Entry 6BW4 (X-ray diffraction, 2.00 A resolution); this record covers chains C and B.

Chain C:
Molecule: Histone-binding protein RBBP4
From: Homo sapiens
UniProtKB: Q09028 (RBBP4_HUMAN); numbering as in UniProt (aligned over 1-425)
Chain sequence (427 residues; numbered -1 to 425; the number before each row is that of its first residue; numbers below 1 keep their minus sign (Gly-1 is residue -1)):
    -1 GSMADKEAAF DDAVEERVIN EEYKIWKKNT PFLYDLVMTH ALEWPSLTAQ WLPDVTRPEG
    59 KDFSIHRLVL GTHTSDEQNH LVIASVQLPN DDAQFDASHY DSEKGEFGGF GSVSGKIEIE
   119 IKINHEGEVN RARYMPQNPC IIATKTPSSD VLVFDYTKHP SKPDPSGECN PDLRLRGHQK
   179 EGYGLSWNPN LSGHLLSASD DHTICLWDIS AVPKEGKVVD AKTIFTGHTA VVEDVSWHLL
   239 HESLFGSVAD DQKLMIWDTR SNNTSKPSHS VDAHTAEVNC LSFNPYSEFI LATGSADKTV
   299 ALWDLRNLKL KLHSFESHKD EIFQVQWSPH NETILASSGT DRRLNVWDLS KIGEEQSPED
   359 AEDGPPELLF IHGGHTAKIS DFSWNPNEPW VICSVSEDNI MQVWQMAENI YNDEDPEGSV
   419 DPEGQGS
Disordered / not traced: -1 to 8, 89-112, 210-213, 356-359, 411-425
Construct notes: expression tag (-1 to 0)
UniProt features mapped onto this chain:
  - modified residue: Ala2 (N-acetylalanine), Lys4 (N6-acetyllysine), Ser110 (Phosphoserine), Lys160 (N6-acetyllysine), Ser355 (Phosphoserine)
  - cross-link (Glycyl lysine isopeptide (Lys-Gly)): Lys4 (interchain with G-Cter in SUMO2), Lys160 (interchain with G-Cter in SUMO2)
  - mutagenesis: Val35 (V35A: Loss of interaction with ARMC12), Pro43 (P43A: Loss of interaction with ZNF827 and loss of localization to telomeres; when associated with A-73), Ser73 (S73A: Loss of interaction with ZNF827 and loss of localization to telomeres; when associated with A-43), Glu126 to Asn128 (Loss of interaction with ZNF827), Glu126 (E126A: Loss of interaction with ZNF827 and loss of localization to telomeres; when associated with A-128 and A-179), Asn128 (N128A: Loss of interaction with ZNF827 and loss of localization to telomeres; when associated with A-126 and A-179), Glu179 (E179A: Loss of interaction with ZNF827 and loss of localization to telomeres; when associated with A-126 and A-128), Tyr181 (Y181A: Loss of interaction with ZNF827 and loss of localization to telomeres), Glu231 (E231A: Decreased interaction with ZNF827; when associated with A-277), Asn277 (N277A: Decreased interaction with ZNF827; when associated with A-231), Glu395 (E395A: Decreased interaction with ZNF827)

Chain B:
Molecule: PR domain zinc finger protein 16
Notes: fragment: N-terminal residues 1-12
UniProtKB: Q9HAZ2 (PRD16_HUMAN); residue numbers follow UniProt; this construct covers 1-12
Chain sequence (12 residues; each row starts with the number of its first residue):
     1 MRSKARARKL AK
Disordered / not traced: 11-12

Interface between chain C and chain B:
Residue-residue contacts (26):
  Leu40(C) - Leu10(B)
  Glu41(C) - Lys9(B)  salt bridge
  Glu41(C) - Leu10(B)  hydrogen bond (backbone-backbone)
  Trp42(C) - Ala7(B)
  Trp42(C) - Arg8(B)
  Trp42(C) - Lys9(B)
  Pro43(C) - Ala7(B)  hydrophobic
  Pro43(C) - Arg8(B)
  Leu45(C) - Lys4(B)
  His71(C) - Lys4(B)
  His71(C) - Ala5(B)
  His71(C) - Ala7(B)
  Ser73(C) - Ala7(B)  hydrogen bond (side chain-backbone)
  Asp74(C) - Arg6(B)  salt bridge
  Glu126(C) - Lys4(B)  salt bridge
  Asn128(C) - Lys4(B)  hydrogen bond
  Glu179(C) - Lys4(B)  salt bridge
  Tyr181(C) - Arg2(B)
  Tyr181(C) - Lys4(B)  hydrogen bond
  Glu231(C) - Met1(B)  hydrogen bond (side chain-backbone)
  Glu231(C) - Arg2(B)  salt bridge
  Asp248(C) - Met1(B)  hydrogen bond (side chain-backbone)
  Phe321(C) - Arg2(B)
  Glu395(C) - Ala5(B)
  Asn397(C) - Arg8(B)  hydrogen bond (side chain-backbone)
  Asn397(C) - Leu10(B)
Also at the interface, not in a pair above, chain C (24 interface residues in all): Ala39, Thr72, Arg129, Asp198, Val229, Glu275, Asn277
From the paper, about this interface:
  - specific contacts: Met1(B)-Asp248(C), Arg2(B)-Tyr181(C) (cation-pi contact), Arg2(B)-Phe321(C) (cation-pi contact), Lys4(B)-Glu126(C) (salt bridge)

In short:
24 residues of chain C face 9 of chain B across their interface, with 7 hydrogen bonds and 5 salt bridges.
Polar contacts include Glu41(C)-Lys9(B), Asp74(C)-Arg6(B) and Glu126(C)-Lys4(B). The authors report a contact
between Met1(B) and Asp248(C); cation-pi contacts between Arg2(B) and Tyr181(C) and Arg2(B) and Phe321(C); a
salt bridge between Lys4(B) and Glu126(C).
Chain C is Histone-binding protein RBBP4 (Homo sapiens) and chain B is PR domain zinc finger protein 16; the
structure, Crystal structure of RBBP4 in complex with PRDM16 N-terminal peptide, was determined by X-ray
diffraction (same publication as 6BW3).
